PDB entry 7VAL | electron microscopy, 3.10 A resolution | chains K and L of the 12 polymer chains in the assembly

Chain K:
Molecule: V-type ATP synthase subunit G
From: Thermus thermophilus HB8
UniProt: Q5SIT5 (Q5SIT5_THET8); numbering as in UniProt (aligned over 1-120)
Amino-acid sequence (120 residues; numbered 1 to 120; the number before each row is that of its first residue):
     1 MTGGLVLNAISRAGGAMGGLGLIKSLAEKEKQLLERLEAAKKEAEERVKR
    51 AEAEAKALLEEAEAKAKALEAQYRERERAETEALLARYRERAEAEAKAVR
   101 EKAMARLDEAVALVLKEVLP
Disordered / not traced: 1-80

Chain L:
Molecule: V-type ATP synthase subunit E
From: Thermus thermophilus HB8
UniProt: P74901 (VATE_THET8); residue numbers follow UniProt; this construct covers 1-188
Amino-acid sequence (188 residues; row label = number of the first residue in the row):
     1 MSKLEAILSQEVEAEIQALLQEAEAKAEAVKREAEEKAKALLQARERALE
    51 AQYRAALRRAESAGELLVATARTQARGEVLEEVRRRVREALEALPQKPEW
   101 PEVVRKLALEALEALPGAKALVANPEDLPHLEALARERGVELQAEPALRL
   151 GVRAVGAEGKTQVENSLLARLDRAWDALSSKVAQALWG
Disordered / not traced: 1-60

Chain K / chain L interface:
Pairs across the interface (33; chain K residue first):
  Tyr88(K) with Gly64(L); Glu65(L); Val68(L)
  Arg91(K) with Glu65(L), salt bridge; Val68(L)
  Ala92(K) with Val68(L), hydrophobic
  Glu95(K) with Arg72(L)
  Val99(K) with Ala75(L), hydrophobic; Arg76(L); Trp187(L), hydrogen bond (backbone-side chain)
  Lys102(K) with Leu186(L); Trp187(L)
  Ala103(K) with Val79(L), hydrophobic; Leu186(L); Trp187(L)
  Arg106(K) with Ala185(L), hydrogen bond (side chain-backbone); Leu186(L), hydrogen bond (side chain-backbone); Trp187(L)
  Leu107(K) with Val83(L), hydrophobic; Arg86(L); Leu186(L)
  Val111(K) with Val83(L), hydrophobic; Arg86(L)
  Val114(K) with Val87(L), hydrophobic; Val182(L), hydrophobic
  Leu115(K) with Val87(L); Leu91(L), hydrophobic
  Glu117(K) with Leu178(L)
  Val118(K) with Arg170(L), hydrogen bond (backbone-side chain); Leu171(L), hydrophobic
  Leu119(K) with Leu91(L), hydrophobic
  Pro120(K) with Lys106(L); Arg170(L)
Other interface residues (no listed pair), chain K (21 interface residues in all): Leu84, Ala96, Arg100, Ala110, Leu113
Other interface residues (no listed pair), chain L (30 interface residues in all): Glu61, Leu67, Ala71, Glu78, Glu82, Ala90, Leu107, Leu167, Trp175, Lys181, Gly188

Overview:
21 residues of chain K and 30 residues of chain L are in contact, with 4 hydrogen bonds and 1 salt bridge.
Among the polar pairs are Arg91(K)-Glu65(L), Val99(K)-Trp187(L) and Arg106(K)-Ala185(L).
Here chain K is V-type ATP synthase subunit G and chain L is V-type ATP synthase subunit E, both from Thermus
thermophilus HB8. Entry 7VAL (V1EG of V/A-ATPase from Thermus thermophilus, high ATP, state1-1) was determined
by electron microscopy together with 7VAI, 7VAJ, 7VAK, 7VAM, 7VAN, 7VAO and 11 further entries from the same
study.
